Entry 4H9S (X-ray diffraction, 2.60 A resolution); this record covers chains A and F of the 3 polymer chains in the assembly.

[Chain A]
Protein: Histone H3.3
Source organism: Homo sapiens
Notes: engineered mutation(s): A75C, F84W, S96A, Y99F, G102A, A111T, M120F
Reference sequence: P84243 (H33_HUMAN); residues 1-135 here correspond to UniProt positions 2-136 (UniProt number = residue number + 1)
Sequence (135 residues; row label = number of the first residue in the row):
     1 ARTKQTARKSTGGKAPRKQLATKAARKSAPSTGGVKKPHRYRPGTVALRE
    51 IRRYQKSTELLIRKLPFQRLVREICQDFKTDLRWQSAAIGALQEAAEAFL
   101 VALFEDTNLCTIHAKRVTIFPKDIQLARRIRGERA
Not modelled in the structure: 1-44, 134-135
Sequence notes: conflict Cys75 (Ala76 in P84243), Trp84 (Phe85 in P84243), Ala96 (Ser97 in P84243), Phe99 (Tyr100 in P84243), Ala102 (Gly103 in P84243), Thr111 (Ala112 in P84243), Phe120 (Met121 in P84243)

[Chain F]
Protein: Death domain-associated protein 6
Source organism: Homo sapiens
Reference sequence: Q9UER7 (DAXX_HUMAN); residue numbers follow UniProt; this construct covers 183-398
Sequence (216 residues; row label = number of the first residue in the row):
   183 GSRRQIQRLEQLLALYVAEIRRLQEKELDLSELDDPDSAYLQEARLKRKL
   233 IRLFGRLCELKDCSSLTGRVIEQRIPYRGTRYPEVNRRIERLINKPGPDT
   283 FPDYGDVLRAVEKAAARHSLGLPRQQLQLMAQDAFRDVGIRLQERRHLDL
   333 IYNFGCHLTDDYRPGVDPALSDPVLARRLRENRSLAMSRLDEVISKYAML
   383 QDKSEEGERKKRRARL
Not modelled in the structure: 183, 345-346, 389-398

[Chain A / chain F interface]
Residue-residue contacts (118; chain A residue first):
  Val46(A) - Leu195(F)
  Val46(A) - Ala196(F)  hydrophobic
  Val46(A) - Val199(F)  hydrophobic
  Leu48(A) - Phe236(F)  hydrophobic
  Leu48(A) - Thr249(F)
  Glu50(A) - Arg203(F)  salt bridge
  Ile51(A) - Leu232(F)  hydrophobic
  Ile51(A) - Thr249(F)
  Arg52(A) - Thr249(F)  hydrogen bond (side chain-backbone)
  Arg52(A) - Gly250(F)
  Arg52(A) - Asn335(F)
  Arg53(A) - Asn335(F)
  Arg53(A) - Phe336(F)
  Arg53(A) - Gly337(F)
  Arg53(A) - Cys338(F)
  Arg53(A) - His339(F)
  Arg53(A) - Asp342(F)  salt bridge
  Tyr54(A) - Val199(F)  hydrophobic
  Tyr54(A) - Ile202(F)  hydrophobic
  Tyr54(A) - Lys229(F)
  Tyr54(A) - Leu232(F)  hydrophobic
  Gln55(A) - Ile233(F)
  Gln55(A) - Thr249(F)  hydrogen bond
  Gln55(A) - Arg251(F)  hydrogen bond
  Lys56(A) - Arg251(F)
  Lys56(A) - Asp331(F)
  Lys56(A) - Asn335(F)
  Ser57(A) - Lys229(F)  hydrogen bond
  Thr58(A) - Lys229(F)
  Thr58(A) - Ile233(F)
  Glu59(A) - Arg251(F)  salt bridge
  Lys64(A) - Tyr222(F)
  Lys64(A) - Leu223(F)
  Lys64(A) - Ala226(F)
  Leu65(A) - Asp217(F)
  Leu65(A) - Pro218(F)  hydrophobic
  Leu65(A) - Leu223(F)
  Gln68(A) - Glu214(F)
  Gln68(A) - Leu215(F)  hydrogen bond (side chain-backbone)
  Gln68(A) - Asp217(F)  hydrogen bond (side chain-backbone)
  Gln68(A) - Ser220(F)  hydrogen bond
  Gln68(A) - Tyr222(F)
  Gln68(A) - Leu223(F)
  Arg69(A) - Leu215(F)
  Arg69(A) - Asp216(F)  salt bridge
  Arg69(A) - Pro218(F)
  Arg72(A) - Leu212(F)  hydrogen bond (side chain-backbone)
  Arg72(A) - Leu215(F)
  Arg72(A) - Asp216(F)  salt bridge
  Cys75(A) - Leu212(F)  hydrophobic
  Thr80(A) - Leu212(F)
  Asp81(A) - Leu212(F)
  Arg83(A) - Glu209(F)  salt bridge
  Arg83(A) - Leu210(F)
  Arg83(A) - Asp211(F)
  Trp84(A) - Lys208(F)
  Trp84(A) - Glu209(F)
  Trp84(A) - Leu210(F)  hydrogen bond (backbone-backbone)
  Gln85(A) - Gln206(F)
  Gln85(A) - Glu207(F)
  Gln85(A) - Lys208(F)
  Gln85(A) - Leu340(F)
  Ser86(A) - Leu205(F)
  Ser86(A) - Gln206(F)
  Ser86(A) - Lys208(F)  hydrogen bond (backbone-backbone)
  Ser86(A) - Ala221(F)
  Ser86(A) - Tyr222(F)
  Ser86(A) - Glu225(F)  hydrogen bond
  Ala87(A) - Gln206(F)  hydrogen bond (backbone-backbone)
  Ala87(A) - Cys338(F)  hydrophobic
  Ala87(A) - Leu340(F)  hydrophobic
  Ile89(A) - Tyr222(F)  hydrophobic
  Gly90(A) - Tyr222(F)
  Ala91(A) - Phe336(F)
  Gln93(A) - Tyr222(F)  hydrogen bond
  Glu94(A) - Asn335(F)
  Glu94(A) - Phe336(F)
  Ala95(A) - Phe336(F)
  Ala98(A) - Arg328(F)
  Ala98(A) - Leu332(F)  hydrophobic
  Phe99(A) - Leu372(F)  hydrophobic
  Val101(A) - Arg328(F)
  Ala102(A) - Gln325(F)
  Ala102(A) - Arg328(F)
  Glu105(A) - Phe283(F)
  Glu105(A) - Gln325(F)  hydrogen bond
  Glu105(A) - Arg328(F)  salt bridge
  Asp106(A) - Gln325(F)  hydrogen bond
  Asn108(A) - Phe283(F)
  Asn108(A) - Pro284(F)  hydrogen bond (side chain-backbone)
  Asn108(A) - Asp285(F)
  Asn108(A) - Phe317(F)
  Leu109(A) - Phe317(F)  hydrophobic
  Leu109(A) - Gly321(F)
  Thr111(A) - Tyr286(F)
  Ile112(A) - Tyr286(F)  hydrophobic
  Ile112(A) - Phe317(F)  hydrophobic
  His113(A) - Tyr286(F)
  Ala114(A) - Tyr286(F)  hydrophobic
  Ala114(A) - Gly287(F)
  Ala114(A) - Leu290(F)  hydrophobic
  Phe120(A) - Gln383(F)
  Pro121(A) - Tyr379(F)
  Pro121(A) - Ala380(F)
  Pro121(A) - Gln383(F)
  Lys122(A) - Ala380(F)
  Lys122(A) - Gln383(F)  hydrogen bond (backbone-side chain)
  Lys122(A) - Asp384(F)  salt bridge
  Lys122(A) - Glu387(F)  salt bridge
  Ile124(A) - Ile376(F)  hydrophobic
  Gln125(A) - Ile376(F)
  Gln125(A) - Ser377(F)
  Gln125(A) - Ala380(F)
  Arg128(A) - Met369(F)
  Arg128(A) - Leu372(F)
  Arg128(A) - Asp373(F)  salt bridge
  Arg131(A) - Ile322(F)
  Arg131(A) - Gln325(F)  hydrogen bond
Also at the interface, not in a pair above, chain A (53 interface residues in all): Thr45, Gln76, Leu82
Also at the interface, not in a pair above, chain F (65 interface residues in all): Glu192, Arg230, Gln314, Arg318

[Summary]
53 residues of chain A and 65 residues of chain F are in contact; the contacts include 18 hydrogen bonds and
10 salt bridges. Polar contacts include Glu50(A)-Arg203(F), Arg53(A)-Asp342(F) and Glu59(A)-Arg251(F).
Here chain A is Histone H3.3 and chain F is Death domain-associated protein 6, both from Homo sapiens. Entry
4H9S (Complex structure 6 of DAXX/H3.3(sub7)/H4) was determined by X-ray diffraction.
